Entry 9AXD (electron microscopy, 3.80 A resolution); this record covers chains D and F of the 8 polymer chains in the assembly.

# Chain D (and F)
Name: Transmembrane protein gp41
Source organism: Human immunodeficiency virus 1
Notes: chain F of this document is another copy of the same molecule, construct and numbering; everything in this record applies to it too
UniProt: Q2N0S6 (Q2N0S6_9HIV1); residues 510-664 here correspond to UniProt positions 507-661 (UniProt number = residue number - 3)
Amino-acid sequence (155 residues; row label = number of the first residue in the row):
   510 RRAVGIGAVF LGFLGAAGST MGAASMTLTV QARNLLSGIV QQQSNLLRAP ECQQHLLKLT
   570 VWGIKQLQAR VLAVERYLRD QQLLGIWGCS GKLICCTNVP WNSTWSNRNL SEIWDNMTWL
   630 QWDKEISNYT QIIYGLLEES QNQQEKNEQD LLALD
Not modelled in the structure: 510-519, 551-559, 664 (chain F: 510-519, 662-664)
Cystine bridges: Cys598-Cys604
Glycans and other covalent adducts: N-acetylglucosamine (NAG) linked to Asn611, Asn618, Asn637
Sequence notes: conflict Arg510 (Lys507 in Q2N0S6), Pro559 (Ile556 in Q2N0S6), Cys561 (Ala558 in Q2N0S6), Cys605 (Thr602 in Q2N0S6), Thr613 (Ser610 in Q2N0S6)

# Interface between chain D and chain F
Contacting residue pairs (37):
  Leu568(D) with Thr569(F)
  Ile573(D) with Thr569(F); Gly572(F); Ile573(F), hydrophobic; Leu576(F), hydrophobic
  Lys574(D) with Leu566(F)
  Leu576(D) with Leu576(F), hydrophobic
  Gln577(D) with Leu576(F)
  Val580(D) with Arg579(F); Val580(F), hydrophobic
  Leu581(D) with Gln552(F); Arg579(F)
  Glu584(D) with Ile548(F); Arg579(F), salt bridge; Val583(F)
  Leu587(D) with Leu545(F); Val583(F), hydrophobic; Leu587(F), hydrophobic
  Arg588(D) with Leu545(F); Val549(F)
  Gln591(D) with Ala541(F), hydrogen bond (side chain-backbone); Arg542(F); Leu545(F); Tyr586(F)
  Leu592(D) with Arg542(F)
  Gly594(D) with Gly600(F)
  Ile595(D) with Thr538(F); Arg542(F)
  Ser599(D) with Gly600(F)
  Gln640(D) with Arg542(F), hydrogen bond
  Glu647(D) with Arg542(F), salt bridge
  Asn651(D) with Thr536(F)
  Glu654(D) with Leu602(F), hydrogen bond (side chain-backbone); Ile603(F), hydrogen bond (side chain-backbone)
  Lys655(D) with Met535(F)
  Gln658(D) with Ile603(F); Cys605(F)
Other interface residues (no listed pair), chain D (24 interface residues in all): Val583, Tyr643, Glu648
Other interface residues (no listed pair), chain F (27 interface residues in all): Leu537, Leu544, Leu556, Lys601

# Overview
The interface between chain D and chain F involves 24 residues on one side and 27 on the other; the contacts
include 4 hydrogen bonds and 2 salt bridges. Polar contacts include Glu584(D)-Arg579(F), Glu647(D)-Arg542(F)
and Gln591(D)-Ala541(F). Covalently linked N-acetylglucosamine: at Asn611(D), Asn618(D) and Asn637(D).
Chain D and chain F are both Transmembrane protein gp41 (Human immunodeficiency virus 1); the structure, HIV
BG505.v5.2 (N289/N241) SOSIP Env in Complex with gp120-Interface pAb from Rh.33203, was determined by electron
microscopy, deposited together with 9ATZ, 9AXI, 9AXK, 9AY6, 9AYS and 9AYV.
